6LG0 - chains C and E of the 6 polymer chains in the assembly; structure by X-ray diffraction, 3.00 A resolution.

# Chain C (and E)
Name: SbCGTa
From: Scutellaria baicalensis
Notes: chain E of this document is another copy of the same molecule, construct and numbering; everything in this record applies to it too
Sequence (460 residues; row label = number of the first residue in the row; numbering starts at 0):
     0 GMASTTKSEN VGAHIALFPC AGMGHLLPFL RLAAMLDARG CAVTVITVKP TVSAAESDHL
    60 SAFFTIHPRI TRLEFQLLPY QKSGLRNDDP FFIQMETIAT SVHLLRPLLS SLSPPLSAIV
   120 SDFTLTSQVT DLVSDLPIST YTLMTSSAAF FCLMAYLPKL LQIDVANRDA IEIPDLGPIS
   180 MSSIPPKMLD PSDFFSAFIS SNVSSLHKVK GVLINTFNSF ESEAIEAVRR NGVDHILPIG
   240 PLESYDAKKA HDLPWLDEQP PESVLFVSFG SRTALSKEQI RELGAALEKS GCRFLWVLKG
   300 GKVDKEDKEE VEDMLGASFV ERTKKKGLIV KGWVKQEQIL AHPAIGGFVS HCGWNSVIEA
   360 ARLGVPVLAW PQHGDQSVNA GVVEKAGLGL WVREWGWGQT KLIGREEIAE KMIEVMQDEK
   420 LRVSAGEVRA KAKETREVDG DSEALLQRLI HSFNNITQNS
Not modelled in the structure: 0-10, 246-250, 455-459 (chain E: 0-11, 455-459)
Small-molecule neighbours: UDP (uridine-5'-diphosphate): Met-22, Gly-23, Leu-26, Arg-30, Phe-268, Gly-269, Ser-270, Arg-271, Thr-272, Trp-332, Val-333, Lys-334, Gln-335, His-350, Gly-352, Trp-353, Asn-354, Ser-355, Glu-358
Reported in the primary citation:
  - catalytic residues: His-24
  - mutagenesis - H24A: decreased catalytic activity

# How chain C and chain E interact
Contacting residue pairs - 4 pairs, chain C then chain E:
  Thr-64(C) with Ser-82(E)
  Glu-73(C) with Pro-190(E)
  Gln-75(C) with Leu-160(E); Gln-161(E)
Also at the interface, not in a pair above, chain C (7 interface residues in all): Leu-76, Leu-77, Leu-103, Pro-106
Also at the interface, not in a pair above, chain E (7 interface residues in all): Lys-81, Pro-157, Val-164

# Summary
The chain C/chain E interface involves 7 residues from each chain. Ligands of chain C: UDP. From the paper:
the catalytic residue His-24(C); H24A of chain C reduces catalytic activity.
Both chains are SbCGTa (Scutellaria baicalensis). Entry 6LG0 (Crystal structure of SbCGTa in complex with UDP)
was determined by X-ray diffraction (same publication as 6LF6 and 6LG1).
